PDB entry 8T02 | electron microscopy, 3.79 A resolution | chains J and K of the 7 polymer chains in the assembly

Chain J:
Protein: DNA-directed RNA polymerase subunit beta'
From: Escherichia coli
Notes: EC 2.7.7.6
UniProtKB: A7ZUK2 (RPOC_ECO24); numbering as in UniProt (aligned over 1-1407)
Chain sequence (1425 residues; row label = number of the first residue in the row):
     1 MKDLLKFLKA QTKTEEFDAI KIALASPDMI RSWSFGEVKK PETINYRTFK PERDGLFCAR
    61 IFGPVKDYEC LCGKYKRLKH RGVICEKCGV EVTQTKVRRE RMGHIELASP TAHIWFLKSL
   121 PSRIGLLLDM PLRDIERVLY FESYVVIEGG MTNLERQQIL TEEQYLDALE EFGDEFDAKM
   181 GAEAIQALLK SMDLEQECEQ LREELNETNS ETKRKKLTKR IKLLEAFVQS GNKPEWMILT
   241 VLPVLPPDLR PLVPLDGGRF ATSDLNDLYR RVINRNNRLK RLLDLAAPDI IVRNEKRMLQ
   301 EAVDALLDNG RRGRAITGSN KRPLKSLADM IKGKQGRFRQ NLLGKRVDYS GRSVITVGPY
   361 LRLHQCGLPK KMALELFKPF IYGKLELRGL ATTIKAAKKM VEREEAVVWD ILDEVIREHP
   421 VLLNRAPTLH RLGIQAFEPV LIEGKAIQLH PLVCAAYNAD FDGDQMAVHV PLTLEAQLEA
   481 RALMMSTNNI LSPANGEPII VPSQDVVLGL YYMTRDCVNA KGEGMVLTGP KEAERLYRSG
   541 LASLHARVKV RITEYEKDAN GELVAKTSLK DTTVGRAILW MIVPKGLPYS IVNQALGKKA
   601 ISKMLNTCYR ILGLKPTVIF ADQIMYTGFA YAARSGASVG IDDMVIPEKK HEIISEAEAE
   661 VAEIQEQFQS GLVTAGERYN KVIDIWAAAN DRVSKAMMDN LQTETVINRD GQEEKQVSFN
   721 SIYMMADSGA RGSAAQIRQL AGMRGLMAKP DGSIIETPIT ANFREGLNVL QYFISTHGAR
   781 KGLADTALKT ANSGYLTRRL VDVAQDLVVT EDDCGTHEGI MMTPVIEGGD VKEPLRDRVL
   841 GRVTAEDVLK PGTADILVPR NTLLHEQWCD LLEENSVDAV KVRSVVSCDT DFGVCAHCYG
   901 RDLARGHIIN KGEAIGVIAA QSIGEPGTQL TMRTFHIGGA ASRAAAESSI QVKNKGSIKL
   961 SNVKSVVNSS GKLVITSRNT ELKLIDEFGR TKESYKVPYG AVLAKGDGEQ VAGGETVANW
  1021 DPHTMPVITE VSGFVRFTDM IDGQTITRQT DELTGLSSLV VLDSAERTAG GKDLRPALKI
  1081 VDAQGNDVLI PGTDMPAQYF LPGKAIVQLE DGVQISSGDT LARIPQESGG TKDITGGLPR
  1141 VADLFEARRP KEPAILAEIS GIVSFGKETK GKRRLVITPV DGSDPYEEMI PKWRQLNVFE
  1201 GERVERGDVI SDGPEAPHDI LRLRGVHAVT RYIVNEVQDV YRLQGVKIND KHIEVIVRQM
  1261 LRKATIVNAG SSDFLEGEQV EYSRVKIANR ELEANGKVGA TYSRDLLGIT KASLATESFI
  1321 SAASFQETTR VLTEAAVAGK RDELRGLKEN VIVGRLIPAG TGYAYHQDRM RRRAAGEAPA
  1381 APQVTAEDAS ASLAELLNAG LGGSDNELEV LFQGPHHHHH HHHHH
Disordered / not traced: 1-15, 309-326, 933-947, 1127-1135, 1374-1425
Construct notes: expression tag (1408-1425)
Bound ions: Zn2+ site 1: Cys70, Cys72, Cys85, Cys88; Mg2+: Asp460, Asp462, Asp464; Zn2+ site 2: Cys814, Cys888, Cys895, Cys898
Curated features (UniProtKB/Swiss-Prot):
  - binding site (Zn(2+)): Cys70, Cys72, Cys85, Cys88, Cys814, Cys888, Cys895, Cys898
  - binding site (Mg(2+)): Asp460, Asp462, Asp464
  - modified residue: Lys972 (N6-acetyllysine)

Chain K:
Protein: DNA-directed RNA polymerase subunit omega
From: Escherichia coli
Notes: EC 2.7.7.6
UniProtKB: P0A800 (RPOZ_ECOLI); numbering as in UniProt (aligned over 1-91)
Chain sequence (91 residues; numbered 1 to 91; the number before each row is that of its first residue):
     1 MARVTVQDAV EKIGNRFDLV LVAARRARQM QVGGKDPLVP EENDKTTVIA LREIEEGLIN
    61 NQILDVRERQ EQQEQEAAEL QAVTAIAEGR R
Disordered / not traced: 1-2, 75-91

Chain J / chain K interface:
Residue-residue contacts (36; chain J residue first):
  Val415(J) - Lys45(K)
  Arg417(J) - Glu42(K)
  Arg417(J) - Asn43(K)
  Glu418(J) - Val48(K)
  Leu474(J) - Ala27(K)  hydrophobic
  Leu474(J) - Arg28(K)
  Leu474(J) - Thr46(K)
  Leu474(J) - Thr47(K)
  Glu475(J) - Ala24(K)
  Glu475(J) - Arg28(K)  salt bridge
  Gln477(J) - Thr47(K)
  Leu478(J) - Val20(K)
  Leu478(J) - Ala23(K)  hydrophobic
  Leu478(J) - Thr47(K)
  Leu478(J) - Leu51(K)  hydrophobic
  Arg481(J) - Thr47(K)
  Arg481(J) - Leu51(K)
  Ala482(J) - Val6(K)  hydrophobic
  Ala482(J) - Arg16(K)
  Ala482(J) - Val20(K)  hydrophobic
  Thr487(J) - Val4(K)  hydrogen bond (side chain-backbone)
  Thr487(J) - Thr5(K)  hydrogen bond
  Asn488(J) - Thr5(K)  hydrogen bond
  Asn488(J) - Arg16(K)  hydrogen bond
  Leu614(J) - Thr5(K)
  Leu614(J) - Gln7(K)
  Lys615(J) - Val4(K)
  Lys615(J) - Thr5(K)
  Lys615(J) - Asp8(K)  salt bridge
  Arg905(J) - Arg16(K)
  Asn910(J) - Gly14(K)  hydrogen bond (side chain-backbone)
  Asn910(J) - Asn15(K)  hydrogen bond (side chain-backbone)
  Gly1360(J) - Phe17(K)
  Thr1361(J) - Phe17(K)
  Thr1361(J) - Val20(K)
  Thr1361(J) - Leu21(K)
Interface residues without a listed pair, chain J (26 interface residues in all): His364, Glu414, His419, Glu438, Glu479, Leu483, His907, Glu913, Ala1364
Interface residues without a listed pair, chain K (26 interface residues in all): Arg3, Val10, Asp18, Gln31

Overview:
The chain J/chain K interface involves 26 residues from each chain; the contacts include 6 hydrogen bonds and
2 salt bridges. Among the polar pairs are Glu475(J)-Arg28(K), Lys615(J)-Asp8(K) and Thr487(J)-Val4(K). UniProt
lists 8 Zn2+-binding residues and 3 Mg2+-binding residues on chain J.
Here chain J is DNA-directed RNA polymerase subunit beta' and chain K is DNA-directed RNA polymerase subunit
omega, both from Escherichia coli. Entry 8T02 (Reconstituted E. coli RNA polymerase post-termination complex
on negatively-supercoiled DNA: unwinding duplex DNA (rPTCi)) was determined by electron microscopy, deposited
together with 8SZW, 8T00 and 8T0L.
